Entry 8VFA (X-ray diffraction, 2.05 A resolution); this record covers chains P and A of the 4 polymer chains in the assembly.

Chain P:
Molecule: 10-nt DNA strand
Sequence (10 nucleotides; each row starts with the number of its first residue):
     1 GCTGATGCGC
Bound ions: Na+: DG9 (shared with Thr101(A), Val103(A), Ile106(A) of chain A)

Chain A:
Molecule: DNA polymerase beta
From: Homo sapiens
Notes: EC 2.7.7.7, 4.2.99.-
UniProt: P06746 (DPOLB_HUMAN); residue numbers follow UniProt; this construct covers 1-335
Chain sequence (335 residues; numbered 1 to 335; the number before each row is that of its first residue):
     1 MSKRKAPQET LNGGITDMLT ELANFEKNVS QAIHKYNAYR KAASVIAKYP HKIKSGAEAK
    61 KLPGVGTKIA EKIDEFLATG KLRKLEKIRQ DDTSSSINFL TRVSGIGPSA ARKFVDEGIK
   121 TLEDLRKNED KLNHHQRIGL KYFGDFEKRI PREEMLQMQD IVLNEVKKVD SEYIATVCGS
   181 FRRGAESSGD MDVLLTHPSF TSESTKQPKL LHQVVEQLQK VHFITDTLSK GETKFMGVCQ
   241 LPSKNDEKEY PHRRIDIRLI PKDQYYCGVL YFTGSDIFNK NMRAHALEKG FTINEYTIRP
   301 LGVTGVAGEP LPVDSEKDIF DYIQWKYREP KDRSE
Unresolved in the structure: 1-9, 301-306
Bound ions: Na+ site 1: Lys60, Leu62, Val65 (shared with 1 residue of chain D); Na+ site 2: Thr101, Val103, Ile106 (shared with DG9(P) of chain P); Mn2+ site 1: Asp190, Asp192, Asp256 (together with phosphomethylphosphonic acid guanylate ester); Mn2+ site 2: Asp190, Asp192 (together with phosphomethylphosphonic acid guanylate ester)
Small-molecule neighbours: phosphomethylphosphonic acid guanylate ester (G2P): Arg149, Gly179, Ser180, Arg183, Ser188, Gly189, Asp190, Asp192, Tyr271, Phe272, Thr273, Gly274, Ser275, Asp276, Asn279, Arg283
Swiss-Prot annotation at these positions:
  - region: Arg183 to Asp192 (DNA-binding)
  - active site: Lys72 (Nucleophile)
  - binding site (K(+)): Lys60, Leu62, Val65, Thr101, Val103, Ile106
  - binding site (Na(+)): Lys60, Leu62, Val65, Thr101, Val103, Ile106
  - binding site (dATP): Arg149, Ser180, Arg183, Gly189, Asp190
  - binding site (dCTP): Arg149, Ser180, Arg183, Gly189, Asp190
  - binding site (dGTP): Arg149, Ser180, Arg183, Gly189, Asp190, Asp192
  - binding site (dTTP): Arg149, Ser180, Arg183, Gly189, Asp190
  - binding site (Mg(2+)): Asp190, Asp192, Asp256
  - modified residue: Lys72 (N6-acetyllysine), Arg83 (Omega-N-methylarginine), Arg152 (Omega-N-methylarginine)
  - cross-link (Glycyl lysine isopeptide (Lys-Gly)): Lys41 (interchain with G-Cter in ubiquitin), Lys61 (interchain with G-Cter in ubiquitin), Lys81 (interchain with G-Cter in ubiquitin)
  - natural variant: Leu22 (L22P: Found in a gastric cancer sample; uncertain significance), Tyr39 (Y39C: Found in a gastric cancer sample; uncertain significance), Gly118 (G118V: Decreased DNA-directed DNA polymerase activity), Arg137 (R137Q: Decreased function in base-excision repair), Arg149 (R149I: Decreased DNA-directed DNA polymerase activity), Asp160 (D160N: Found in a gastric cancer sample; uncertain significance), Cys239 (C239R: Found in a gastric cancer sample; uncertain significance), Lys289 (K289M: Found in a colon cancer sample; uncertain significance), Asn294 (N294D: Found in a gastric cancer sample; uncertain significance), Glu295 (E295K: Found in a gastric cancer sample; uncertain significance)
  - mutagenesis: Phe25 (F25W: No effect on 5'-dRP lyase activity. Decreased ssDNA binding), His34 (H34G: Decreased 5'-dRP lyase activity. Decreased ssDNA binding), Lys35 (K35A: Decreased 5'-dRP lyase activity. Decreased ssDNA binding. Loss of 5'-dRP lyase activity; when associated with A-68 and A-72. Decreased ssDNA binding; when associated with A-68 and A-72 ...), Tyr39 (Y39F: No effect on 5'-dRP lyase activity; Y39Q: Abolishes DNA polymerase and 5'-dRP lyase activity), Lys41 (K41R: Abolishes ubiquitination; when associated with R-61 and R-81), Lys60 (K60A: Decreased 5'-dRP lyase activity. Decreased ssDNA binding), Lys61 (K61R: Abolishes ubiquitination; when associated with R-41 and R-81), Lys68 (K68A: No effect on 5'-dRP lyase activity. Decreased ssDNA binding. Loss of 5'-dRP lyase activity; when associated with A-35 and A-72. Decreased ssDNA binding; when associated with A-35 and A-72 ...), Glu71 (E71Q: No effect on 5'-dRP lyase activity. No effect on structure shown by circular dichroism. No effect on ssDNA binding), Lys72 (K72A: Severely reduced 5'-dRP lyase activity. Does not affect ssDNA binding. Loss of 5'-dRP lyase activity; when associated with A-35 and A-68. Decreased ssDNA binding ...), Glu75 (E75A: Slightly decreased 5'-dRP lyase activity. Decreased ssDNA binding. No effect on structure shown by circular dichroism), Lys81 (K81R: Abolishes ubiquitination; when associated with R-41 and R-61), 5 further mutagenesis entries in UniProt

Chain P / chain A interface:
Residue-residue contacts - 15 pairs, chain P then chain A:
  DG7(P) with Ser109(A), phosphate contact
  DC8(P) with Gly105(A), phosphate contact; Gly107(A), hydrogen bond to the phosphate; Pro108(A), phosphate contact; Ser109(A), hydrogen bond to the phosphate; Ala110(A), hydrogen bond to the phosphate
  DG9(P) with Val103(A), phosphate contact; Ser104(A), phosphate contact; Gly105(A), hydrogen bond to the phosphate; Ile106(A), phosphate contact; Gly107(A), phosphate contact; Lys234(A), base contact; Met236(A), phosphate contact
  DC10(P) with Arg254(A), salt bridge to the phosphate; Tyr271(A), hydrogen bond to the phosphate
Also at the interface, not in a pair above, chain A (15 interface residues in all): His135, Asp256, Phe272

Overview:
4 residues of chain P and 15 residues of chain A are in contact, with 5 hydrogen bonds and 1 salt bridge.
Among the polar pairs are DC8(P)-Gly107(A), DC8(P)-Ser109(A) and DC8(P)-Ala110(A). Chain A binds
phosphomethylphosphonic acid guanylate ester.
Chain P is a 10-nt DNA strand and chain A is DNA polymerase beta (Homo sapiens); the structure, Ternary DNA
Polymerase Beta bound to DNA containing primer terminal dC base-paired with FapydG, was determined by X-ray
diffraction together with 8VF8, 8VF9, 8VFB, 8VFC, 8VFD, 8VFE and 5 further entries from the same study.
